PDB entry 3D61 | X-ray diffraction, 1.95 A resolution | chain A

Chain A:
Molecule: Intracellular arabinanase
From: Geobacillus stearothermophilus
Notes: EC 3.2.1.99
UniProt: B3EYM8 (B3EYM8_BACST); residues 2-315 here = UniProt positions 2-315
Chain sequence (314 residues; numbered 2 to 315; the number before each row is that of its first residue):
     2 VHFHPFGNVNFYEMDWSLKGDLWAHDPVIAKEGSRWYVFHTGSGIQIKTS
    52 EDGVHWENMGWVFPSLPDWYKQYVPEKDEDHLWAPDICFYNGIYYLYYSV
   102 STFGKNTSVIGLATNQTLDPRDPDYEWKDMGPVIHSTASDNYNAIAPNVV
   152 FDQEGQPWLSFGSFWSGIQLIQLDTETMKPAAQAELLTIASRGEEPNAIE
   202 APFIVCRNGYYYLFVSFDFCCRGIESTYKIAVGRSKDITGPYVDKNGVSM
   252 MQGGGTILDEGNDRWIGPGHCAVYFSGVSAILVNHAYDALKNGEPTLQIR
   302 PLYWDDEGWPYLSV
Disulfide bonds: Cys221-Cys222
Construct notes: engineered mutation Ala147 (Asp in B3EYM8)
Residues lining bound ligands: Ca2+ (CA): Val29, Ala85, Pro86, Pro148, His271, Cys272

Summary:
Chain A binds Ca2+.
Chain A is Intracellular arabinanase (Geobacillus stearothermophilus); the structure, Crystal Structure
Analysis of 1,5-alpha-arabinanase catalytic mutant (AbnBD147A) complexed to arabinobiose, was determined by
X-ray diffraction, deposited together with 3CU9, 3D5Y, 3D5Z and 3D60.
